9J1L - chains 1 and o of the 15 polymer chains in the assembly; structure by electron microscopy, 3.28 A resolution.

== Chain 1 ==
Molecule: Alpha-amylase
Source organism: Listeria monocytogenes
Reference sequence: A0A3D7WJE9 (A0A3D7WJE9_LISMN); residue numbers follow UniProt; this construct covers 1-191
Amino-acid sequence (191 residues; each row starts with the number of its first residue):
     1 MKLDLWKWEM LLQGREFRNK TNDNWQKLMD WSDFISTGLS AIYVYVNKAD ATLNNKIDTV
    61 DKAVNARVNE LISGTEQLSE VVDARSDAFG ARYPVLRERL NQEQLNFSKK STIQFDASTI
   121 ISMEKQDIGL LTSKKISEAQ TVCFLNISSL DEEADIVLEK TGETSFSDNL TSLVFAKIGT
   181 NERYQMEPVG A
Unresolved in the structure: 191

== Chain o ==
Molecule: FtbO
Source organism: Listeria monocytogenes
Reference sequence: A0A3T2E047 (A0A3T2E047_LISMN); numbering as in UniProt (aligned over 1-159)
Amino-acid sequence (159 residues; row label = number of the first residue in the row):
     1 MTEIKRMLQT KEDNSKEQFY PETHVAGIVG LTEYVSGQLP TGVVSVNGKA GRVLLDAEDV
    61 HAAKKSHTHE VATYTTDGFM SSFDKQKIDQ LVSPEAGVTS INGKTGIVDL FASDLDAAEI
   121 NHTHAEATTT ESGFLSIDDK EKLDAIQVIA LETIKEVIE
Unresolved in the structure: 1, 147-159
Bound ions: Fe ion site 1: H67 (shared with 2 residues of chain 3; 2 residues of chain O); Fe ion site 2: H122, H124 (shared with 2 residues of chain 3; 2 residues of chain O)

== How chain 1 and chain o interact ==
Pairs across the interface (31; chain 1 residue first):
  I120(1) with K16(o)
  I121(1) with K16(o), hydrogen bond (backbone-side chain)
  M123(1) with L8(o); T10(o), hydrogen bond; K16(o)
  E124(1) with T10(o), hydrogen bond (backbone-side chain)
  K125(1) with E12(o)
  I128(1) with L8(o); Q9(o); F19(o), hydrophobic
  G129(1) with R6(o); M7(o); L8(o), hydrogen bond (backbone-backbone)
  L130(1) with K5(o); M7(o), hydrophobic
  L131(1) with K5(o); R6(o), hydrogen bond (backbone-backbone)
  T132(1) with I4(o); K5(o)
  S133(1) with I4(o), hydrogen bond (backbone-backbone); R6(o)
  K134(1) with E3(o); I4(o), hydrogen bond (backbone-backbone)
  K135(1) with T2(o); E3(o), salt bridge
  I136(1) with T2(o), hydrogen bond (backbone-side chain)
  S137(1) with T2(o)
  E138(1) with T2(o); V29(o)
  Q140(1) with T2(o)
  S172(1) with T2(o)
Other interface residues (no listed pair), chain o (14 interface residues in all): K11

== In short ==
Chain 1 and chain o form an interface of 18 and 14 residues respectively, with 8 hydrogen bonds and 1 salt
bridge. Polar pairs include K135(1)-E3(o), I121(1)-K16(o) and M123(1)-T10(o). The Fe ion site 2 is built by
H122(o) and H124(o).
Chain 1 is Alpha-amylase and chain o is FtbO, both from Listeria monocytogenes; the structure, Side fiber of
monocin, was determined by electron microscopy, deposited together with 9J1J and 9J1K.
